7WI4 - chains A and D of the 6 polymer chains in the assembly; structure by electron microscopy, 3.40 A resolution.

# Chain A (and D)
Molecule: ATP-dependent zinc metalloprotease FtsH
From: Escherichia coli K-12
Notes: EC 3.4.24.-; chain D of this document is another copy of the same molecule, construct and numbering; everything in this record applies to it too
UniProtKB: P0AAI3 (FTSH_ECOLI); residues 1-644 here = UniProt positions 1-644
Sequence (644 residues; each row starts with the number of its first residue):
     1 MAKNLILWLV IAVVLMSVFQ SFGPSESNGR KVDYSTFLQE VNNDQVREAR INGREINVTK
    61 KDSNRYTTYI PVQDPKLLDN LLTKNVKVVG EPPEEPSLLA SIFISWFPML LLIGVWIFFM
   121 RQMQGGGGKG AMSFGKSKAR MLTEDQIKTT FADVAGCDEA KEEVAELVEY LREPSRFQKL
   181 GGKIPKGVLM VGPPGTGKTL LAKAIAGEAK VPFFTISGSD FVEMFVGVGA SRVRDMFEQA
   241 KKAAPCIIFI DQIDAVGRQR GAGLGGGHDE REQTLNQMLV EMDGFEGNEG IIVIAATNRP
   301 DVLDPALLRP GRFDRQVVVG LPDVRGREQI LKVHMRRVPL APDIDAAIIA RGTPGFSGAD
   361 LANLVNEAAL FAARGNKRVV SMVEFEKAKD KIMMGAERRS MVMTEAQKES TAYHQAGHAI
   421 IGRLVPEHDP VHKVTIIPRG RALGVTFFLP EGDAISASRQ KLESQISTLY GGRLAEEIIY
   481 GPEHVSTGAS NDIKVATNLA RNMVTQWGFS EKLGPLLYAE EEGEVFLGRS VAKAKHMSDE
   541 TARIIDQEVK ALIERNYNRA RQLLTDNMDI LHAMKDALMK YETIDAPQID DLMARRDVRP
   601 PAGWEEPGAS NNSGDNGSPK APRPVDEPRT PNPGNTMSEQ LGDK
Disordered / not traced: 1-140, 219-229, 254-270, 299-308, 520-535, 605-644
Construct notes: engineered mutation Gln-252 (Glu in P0AAI3), Gln-415 (Glu in P0AAI3)
Metal / ion sites: Zn2+: His-414, His-418, Asp-492
Small-molecule neighbours:
  - AMP-PNP (ANP; phosphoaminophosphonic acid-adenylate ester), molecule 1: Asp-153, Ala-155, Pro-193, Pro-194, Gly-195, Thr-196, Gly-197, Lys-198, Thr-199, Leu-200, Ile-330, His-334, Gly-358, Ala-359
  - AMP-PNP (ANP), molecule 2: Gln-273, Arg-309, Arg-312
Curated features (UniProtKB/Swiss-Prot):
  - binding site (ATP): Gly-192 to Thr-199
  - binding site (Zn(2+)): His-414, His-418, Asp-492
  - site: Phe-225 (Substrate binding)
  - mutagenesis: Leu-201 (L201N: No in vivo protease activity, no in vitro ATPase activity), Phe-225 (F225A/D/E/G/N/Q/R/S/T: Does not complement ftsH1 at 42 degrees Celsius, no protease activity in vivo; F225C/H: Partially complements ftsH1 at 42 degrees Celsius, some protease activity in vivo ...), Gly-227 (G227A: Does not complement ftsH1 at 42 degrees Celsius, no protease activity in vivo), Thr-297 (T297A: Low protease activity in vivo, low ATPase activity in vitro, complements ftsH1 at 42 degrees Celsius), Asn-298 (N298A: No in vivo protease activity), Asp-304 (D304A/N: No in vivo protease activity, no in vitro ATPase activity; probably still binds ATP ...), Leu-307 (L307A: Low protease activity in vivo), Arg-309 (R309A/L/K: No in vivo protease activity, no ATPase activity in vitro; probably still binds ATP), Arg-312 (R312A/L/K: No in vivo protease activity, no ATPase activity in vitro; probably still binds ATP), His-414 to His-418 (Loss of protease function), His-414 (H414Y: Loss of protease function), His-418 (H418Y: In tolZ21; loss of protease function in vivo, retains about 25% ATPase activity, temperature sensitive), 4 further mutagenesis entries in UniProt
From the paper describing this entry:
  - mutagenesis - K61A/D62A/S63A, D62F: decreased catalytic activity on CII
  - mutagenesis - Q45A: unchanged catalytic activity on CII
  - mutagenesis - K61A/D62A/S63A, D62F: unchanged catalytic activity on SecY

# Chain A / chain D interface
Contacting residue pairs (53):
  Gly-195(A) / Arg-309(D)
  Arg-337(A) / Leu-180(D)
  Val-338(A) / Lys-179(D)
  Ala-359(A) / Arg-309(D)
  Ala-359(A) / Pro-310(D)
  Asp-360(A) / Pro-310(D)
  Asn-363(A) / Pro-310(D)
  Asn-363(A) / Gly-311(D)
  Asn-363(A) / Asp-314(D)  hydrogen bond
  Asn-366(A) / Gly-181(D)
  Asn-366(A) / Gly-182(D)
  Glu-367(A) / Arg-315(D)  salt bridge
  Ala-369(A) / Lys-179(D)
  Ala-369(A) / Leu-180(D)
  Leu-370(A) / Gly-181(D)
  Ala-373(A) / Arg-176(D)  hydrogen bond (backbone-side chain)
  Ala-373(A) / Phe-177(D)  hydrophobic
  Arg-374(A) / Glu-162(D)  salt bridge
  Arg-374(A) / Glu-166(D)
  Asn-376(A) / Arg-176(D)
  Lys-377(A) / Lys-179(D)
  Arg-378(A) / Lys-179(D)
  Lys-391(A) / Glu-163(D)  salt bridge
  Ala-396(A) / Glu-159(D)
  Arg-398(A) / Glu-159(D)
  Gln-407(A) / Ile-455(D)
  Leu-443(A) / Ile-455(D)  hydrophobic
  Tyr-470(A) / Pro-515(D)  hydrogen bond (side chain-backbone)
  Arg-473(A) / Trp-507(D)  hydrogen bond (side chain-backbone)
  Arg-473(A) / Gly-508(D)
  Arg-473(A) / Phe-509(D)
  Pro-482(A) / Arg-459(D)
  Glu-483(A) / Arg-459(D)
  Glu-483(A) / Gln-460(D)
  Val-485(A) / Arg-459(D)
  Val-485(A) / Phe-509(D)
  Ser-486(A) / Ser-456(D)
  Ser-486(A) / Ala-457(D)
  Thr-487(A) / Ser-456(D)
  Thr-487(A) / Ala-457(D)  hydrogen bond (backbone-backbone)
  Thr-487(A) / Leu-462(D)
  Gly-488(A) / Ser-456(D)
  Ile-493(A) / Leu-516(D)
  Lys-494(A) / Leu-517(D)
  Thr-497(A) / Leu-516(D)
  Thr-497(A) / Leu-517(D)  hydrogen bond (side chain-backbone)
  Arg-543(A) / Glu-540(D)
  Asp-546(A) / Ser-538(D)
  Asp-546(A) / Thr-541(D)  hydrogen bond
  Val-549(A) / Leu-516(D)  hydrophobic
  Lys-550(A) / Leu-513(D)
  Ile-553(A) / Leu-516(D)  hydrophobic
  Tyr-557(A) / Pro-515(D)  hydrophobic
Also at the interface, not in a pair above, chain A (43 interface residues in all): Gly-218, Ser-400, His-484, Ser-490, Arg-501, Ala-542
Also at the interface, not in a pair above, chain D (38 interface residues in all): Asp-158, Lys-183, Pro-185, Gln-273, Leu-321, Gln-506, Met-537

# Summary
The interface between chain A and chain D involves 43 residues on one side and 38 on the other, with 7
hydrogen bonds and 3 salt bridges. Among the polar pairs are Glu-367(A)/Arg-315(D), Arg-374(A)/Glu-162(D) and
Lys-391(A)/Glu-163(D). From the paper: K61A/D62A/S63A and D62F of chain A reduce catalytic activity on CII;
K61A/D62A/S63A and D62F of chain A leave catalytic activity on SecY unchanged.
Chain A and chain D are both ATP-dependent zinc metalloprotease FtsH (Escherichia coli K-12); the structure,
Cryo-EM structure of E.Coli FtsH protease cytosolic domains, was determined by electron microscopy together
with 7WI3 from the same study.
